PDB entry 6PRL | X-ray diffraction, 1.87 A resolution | chains A and B of the 6 polymer chains in the assembly

[Chain A]
Protein: Fusion glycoprotein F0
Notes: fragment: N-terminal heptad repeat domain
UniProtKB: Q84193 (Q84193_9MONO); numbering as in UniProt (aligned over 139-189)
Chain sequence (53 residues; row label = number of the first residue in the row):
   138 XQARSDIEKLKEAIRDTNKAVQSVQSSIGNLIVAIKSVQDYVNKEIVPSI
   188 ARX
Unresolved in the structure: 138-140, 189-190
Modified positions: ACE (acetyl group) at position 138; NH2 (amino group) at position 190
Differences from the reference sequence: acetylation (138); amidation (190)

[Chain B]
Protein: Fusion glycoprotein F0
Notes: fragment: C-terminal heptad repeat domain
UniProtKB: A0A0M3VGX6 (A0A0M3VGX6_9MONO); residue numbers follow UniProt; this construct covers 449-484
Chain sequence (38 residues; numbered 448 to 485; the number before each row is that of its first residue):
   448 XVALDXIDISIVLNKIKSQLEESKEWIRRSNKILDSIX
Unresolved in the structure: 448-451, 485
Modified positions: ACE (acetyl group) at position 448; EOE (beta3-proline) at position 453; NH2 (amino group) at position 485
Differences from the reference sequence: acetylation (448); engineered mutation EOE_453 (Pro in A0A0M3VGX6), Val459 (Glu in A0A0M3VGX6), Ile463 (Ala in A0A0M3VGX6), Gln466 (Asp in A0A0M3VGX6), Lys479 (Gln in A0A0M3VGX6), Ile480 (Lys in A0A0M3VGX6); amidation (485)
From the paper describing this entry:
  - contacts within the chain: Asp455-Ser457

[How chain A and chain B interact]
Pairs across the interface - 29 pairs, chain A then chain B:
  Lys148(A) - Leu481(B)  hydrogen bond (side chain-backbone)
  Lys148(A) - Ile484(B)
  Ile151(A) - Leu481(B)  hydrophobic
  Arg152(A) - Asn478(B)  hydrogen bond
  Arg152(A) - Leu481(B)
  Arg152(A) - Asp482(B)  salt bridge
  Asn155(A) - Ile474(B)
  Asn155(A) - Ser477(B)  hydrogen bond
  Asn155(A) - Asn478(B)  hydrogen bond
  Val158(A) - Ile474(B)  hydrophobic
  Gln159(A) - Ile474(B)
  Gln162(A) - Leu467(B)
  Gln162(A) - Ser470(B)  hydrogen bond
  Gln162(A) - Lys471(B)
  Gln162(A) - Ile474(B)
  Ile165(A) - Leu467(B)  hydrophobic
  Gly166(A) - Leu467(B)
  Ile169(A) - Ile463(B)  hydrophobic
  Ile169(A) - Lys464(B)
  Ile172(A) - Ile456(B)  hydrophobic
  Lys173(A) - Leu460(B)
  Gln176(A) - Ile454(B)  hydrogen bond (side chain-backbone)
  Gln176(A) - Asp455(B)
  Gln176(A) - Ile456(B)
  Val179(A) - Ile454(B)  hydrophobic
  Asn180(A) - Asp452(B)
  Asn180(A) - EOE_453(B)
  Asn180(A) - Ile454(B)  hydrogen bond (side chain-backbone)
  Val184(A) - EOE_453(B)
Interface residues without a listed pair, chain A (17 interface residues in all): Ile144
Interface features reported in the paper:
  - interface residues, chain B: Ile454(B), Ile456(B)

[In short]
The chain A/chain B interface involves 17 residues from each chain; the contacts include 7 hydrogen bonds and
1 salt bridge. Among the polar pairs are Arg152(A)-Asp482(B), Lys148(A)-Leu481(B) and Arg152(A)-Asn478(B).
From the paper: interface residues Ile454(B) and Ile456(B); contacts within the chain involving Asp455(B) and
Ser457(B).
Here chain A is Fusion glycoprotein F0 and chain B is Fusion glycoprotein F0. Entry 6PRL (Assembly of VIQKI
P5(beta-L-homoproline) with human parainfluenza virus type 3 (HPIV3) fusion glycoprotein N-terminal heptad
repeat ...) was determined by X-ray diffraction (same publication as 6V3V, 6VAS, 6PYQ and 6PZ6).
